5DNF - chains E and F of the 9 polymer chains in the assembly; structure by X-ray diffraction, 2.55 A resolution.

# Chain E (and F)
Name: C-C motif chemokine 5
Source organism: Homo sapiens
Notes: engineered mutation(s): S4TNR; chain F of this document is another copy of the same molecule, construct and numbering; everything in this record applies to it too
Reference sequence: P13501 (CCL5_HUMAN); residues 4-68 here correspond to UniProt positions 27-91 (UniProt number = residue number + 23)
Sequence (65 residues; each row starts with the number of its first residue):
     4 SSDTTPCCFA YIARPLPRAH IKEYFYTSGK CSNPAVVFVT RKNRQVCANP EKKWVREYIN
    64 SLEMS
Cystine bridges: Cys-10/Cys-34, Cys-11/Cys-50
Ligand contacts: beta-D-glucopyranose (BGC): Tyr-27, Tyr-29, Glu-66
Reported in the primary citation:
  - binding site for n,O6-disulfo-glucosamine: Lys-55, Lys-56, Arg-59

# Interface between chain E and chain F
Contacting residue pairs (39; chain E residue first):
  Ser-4(E) with Ala-13(F)
  Ser-5(E) with Ile-15(F); Gln-48(F); Val-49(F); Cys-50(F), hydrogen bond (backbone-backbone)
  Asp-6(E) with Arg-47(F), salt bridge; Gln-48(F); Cys-50(F)
  Thr-7(E) with Pro-9(F); Cys-10(F); Cys-11(F); Val-40(F); Gln-48(F), hydrogen bond; Cys-50(F)
  Thr-8(E) with Thr-8(F); Pro-9(F); Cys-10(F), hydrogen bond (backbone-backbone); Phe-12(F)
  Pro-9(E) with Thr-7(F); Thr-8(F)
  Cys-10(E) with Thr-7(F); Thr-8(F), hydrogen bond (backbone-backbone); Cys-10(F), hydrophobic; Phe-12(F), hydrophobic
  Phe-12(E) with Thr-8(F); Cys-10(F), hydrophobic; Lys-33(F); Cys-34(F)
  Lys-33(E) with Phe-12(F)
  Cys-34(E) with Phe-12(F)
  Ser-35(E) with Ser-35(F)
  Val-40(E) with Thr-7(F)
  Arg-47(E) with Ser-4(F)
  Gln-48(E) with Ser-4(F), hydrogen bond (backbone-backbone); Ser-5(F); Asp-6(F), hydrogen bond (backbone-backbone)
  Val-49(E) with Asp-6(F)
  Cys-50(E) with Asp-6(F), hydrogen bond (backbone-side chain); Thr-7(F)
Also at the interface, not in a pair above, chain E (18 interface residues in all): Cys-11, Asn-46

# Overview
18 residues of chain E face 19 of chain F across their interface, with 7 hydrogen bonds and 1 salt bridge.
Polar pairs include Asp-6(E)/Arg-47(F), Thr-7(E)/Gln-48(F) and Cys-50(E)/Asp-6(F). Chain E binds
beta-D-glucopyranose. The paper reports a binding site for n,O6-disulfo-glucosamine at Lys-55(E), Lys-56(E)
and Arg-59(E).
Both chains are C-C motif chemokine 5 (Homo sapiens). Entry 5DNF (Crystal structure of CC chemokine 5 (CCL5)
oligomer in complex with heparin) was determined by X-ray diffraction (same publication as 5D65, 5CMD, 5COR
and 5COY).
